6LVC - chains A and B of the 4 polymer chains in the assembly; structure by electron microscopy, 3.00 A resolution.

Chain A:
Name: N, N-dimethylformamidase large subunit
Source organism: Paracoccus sp. SSG05
Notes: EC 3.5.1.56
UniProt: I6NT79 (I6NT79_9RHOB); residues 1-762 here = UniProt positions 1-762
Sequence (775 residues; each row starts with the number of its first residue):
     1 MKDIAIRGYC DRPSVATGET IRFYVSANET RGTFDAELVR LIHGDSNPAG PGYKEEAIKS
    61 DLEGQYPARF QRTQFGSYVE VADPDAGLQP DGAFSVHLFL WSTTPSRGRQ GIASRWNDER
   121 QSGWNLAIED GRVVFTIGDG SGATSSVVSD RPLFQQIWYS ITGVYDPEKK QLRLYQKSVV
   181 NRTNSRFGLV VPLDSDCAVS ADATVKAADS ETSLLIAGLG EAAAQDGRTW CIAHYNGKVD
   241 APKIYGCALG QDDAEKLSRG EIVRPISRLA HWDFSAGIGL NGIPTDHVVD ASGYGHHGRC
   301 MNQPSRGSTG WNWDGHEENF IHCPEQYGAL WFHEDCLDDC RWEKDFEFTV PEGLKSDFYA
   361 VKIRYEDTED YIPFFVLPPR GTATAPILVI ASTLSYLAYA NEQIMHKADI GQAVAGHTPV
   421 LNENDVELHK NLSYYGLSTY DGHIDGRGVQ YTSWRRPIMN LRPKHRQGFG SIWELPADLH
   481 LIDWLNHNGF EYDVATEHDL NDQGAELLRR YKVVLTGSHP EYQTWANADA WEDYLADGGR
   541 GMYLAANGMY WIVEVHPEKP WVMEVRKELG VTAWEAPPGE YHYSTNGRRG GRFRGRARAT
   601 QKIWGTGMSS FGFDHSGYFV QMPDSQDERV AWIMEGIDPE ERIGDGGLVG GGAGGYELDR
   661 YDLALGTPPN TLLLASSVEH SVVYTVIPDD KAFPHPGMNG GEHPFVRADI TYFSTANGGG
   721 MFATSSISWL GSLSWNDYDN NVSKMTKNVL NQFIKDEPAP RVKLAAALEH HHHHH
Unresolved in the structure: 763-775
Differences from the reference sequence: expression tag (763-775)
Metal / ion sites: Fe ion: Y399, Y440, E521
From the paper describing this entry:
  - Fe ion coordination: Y399, Y440, E521
  - catalytic residues: H519
  - mutagenesis - Y440A, E521A: abolished catalytic activity
  - mutagenesis - S395A: unchanged catalytic activity on DMF
  - mutagenesis - H519A, N547A, E657A: abolished catalytic activity on DMF
  - catalytic residues: N547, E657 (proposed by the authors, not directly observed)

Chain B:
Name: N, N-dimethylformamidase small subunit
Source organism: Paracoccus sp. SSG05
Notes: EC 3.5.1.56
UniProt: I6NWZ0 (I6NWZ0_9RHOB); numbering as in UniProt (aligned over 1-132)
Sequence (132 residues; row label = number of the first residue in the row):
     1 MTEASESCVR DPSNYRDRSA DWYAFYDERR RKEIIDIIDE HPEIVEEHAA NPFGYRKHPS
    61 PYLQRVHNYF RMQPTFGRYY IYSEREWDAY RIATIREFGE LPELGDERFK TEEEAMHAVF
   121 LRRIEDVRAE LA
Unresolved in the structure: 1-7, 132

Chain A / chain B interface:
Pairs across the interface - 76 pairs, chain A then chain B:
  S46(A) with E86(B), hydrogen bond; W87(B)
  N47(A) with W87(B)
  P48(A) with W87(B)
  R151(A) with R10(B)
  P152(A) with D11(B); P12(B)
  L153(A) with P12(B)
  F154(A) with V9(B), hydrophobic; R10(B); D11(B); P12(B), hydrophobic
  P192(A) with C8(B); V9(B), hydrogen bond (backbone-backbone)
  L193(A) with V9(B)
  D194(A) with V9(B), hydrogen bond (backbone-backbone); R10(B), salt bridge
  M405(A) with I95(B)
  H406(A) with T75(B), hydrogen bond (backbone-side chain); Y80(B); I95(B)
  K407(A) with F98(B)
  A408(A) with T75(B)
  D409(A) with R71(B); M72(B); Q73(B); P74(B); T75(B), hydrogen bond (side chain-backbone); R78(B), hydrogen bond (backbone-side chain)
  Q412(A) with R71(B); R78(B), hydrogen bond; Y79(B), hydrogen bond (side chain-backbone); R123(B), hydrogen bond
  A413(A) with R71(B), hydrogen bond (backbone-backbone)
  G416(A) with R71(B), hydrogen bond (backbone-side chain)
  H417(A) with R71(B); M116(B)
  T418(A) with M116(B); R123(B)
  P419(A) with Y80(B); I81(B), hydrogen bond (backbone-backbone)
  V420(A) with I81(B); S83(B); Y90(B), hydrophobic; E112(B)
  L421(A) with Y80(B), hydrophobic; I81(B), hydrogen bond (backbone-backbone); Y82(B); S83(B), hydrogen bond (backbone-backbone)
  N422(A) with Y82(B)
  E423(A) with Y82(B)
  V426(A) with Y80(B); P102(B), hydrophobic
  H429(A) with R96(B), hydrogen bond (side chain-backbone); E97(B), hydrogen bond (side chain-backbone); F98(B); G99(B), hydrogen bond (backbone-backbone); E100(B)
  K430(A) with G99(B)
  R466(A) with E86(B); W87(B)
  D614(A) with F53(B)
  H615(A) with F53(B), hydrogen bond (side chain-backbone); G54(B); Y55(B); R56(B); H58(B)
  S616(A) with R56(B), hydrogen bond (backbone-side chain)
  Y618(A) with R56(B)
  D645(A) with R56(B), salt bridge
  G651(A) with Y55(B), hydrogen bond (backbone-side chain); R56(B)
  E679(A) with H58(B)
  H680(A) with H58(B)
  S681(A) with H58(B)
  V682(A) with Q64(B)
Interface residues without a listed pair, chain A (46 interface residues in all): M1, K2, A415, L432, G617, G646, G650
Interface residues without a listed pair, chain B (38 interface residues in all): L101, L104, V119

Overview:
46 residues of chain A and 38 residues of chain B are in contact, with 20 hydrogen bonds and 2 salt bridges.
Polar contacts include D194(A)-R10(B), D645(A)-R56(B) and S46(A)-E86(B). The paper reports catalytic residues
H519(A), N547(A) and E657(A); H519A, N547A and E657A of chain A abolish catalytic activity on DMF; 6
substitutions were tested in all.
Chain A is N, N-dimethylformamidase large subunit and chain B is N, N-dimethylformamidase small subunit, both
from Paracoccus sp. SSG05; the structure, Structure of Dimethylformamidase, dimer, was determined by electron
microscopy together with 6LVV, 6LVB, 6LVD and 6LVE from the same study.
